PDB entry 9FW1 | X-ray diffraction, 2.18 A resolution | chain A

Chain A:
Protein: UMG-SP3 amidase
Source organism: uncultured bacterium
Sequence (439 residues; each row starts with the number of its first residue):
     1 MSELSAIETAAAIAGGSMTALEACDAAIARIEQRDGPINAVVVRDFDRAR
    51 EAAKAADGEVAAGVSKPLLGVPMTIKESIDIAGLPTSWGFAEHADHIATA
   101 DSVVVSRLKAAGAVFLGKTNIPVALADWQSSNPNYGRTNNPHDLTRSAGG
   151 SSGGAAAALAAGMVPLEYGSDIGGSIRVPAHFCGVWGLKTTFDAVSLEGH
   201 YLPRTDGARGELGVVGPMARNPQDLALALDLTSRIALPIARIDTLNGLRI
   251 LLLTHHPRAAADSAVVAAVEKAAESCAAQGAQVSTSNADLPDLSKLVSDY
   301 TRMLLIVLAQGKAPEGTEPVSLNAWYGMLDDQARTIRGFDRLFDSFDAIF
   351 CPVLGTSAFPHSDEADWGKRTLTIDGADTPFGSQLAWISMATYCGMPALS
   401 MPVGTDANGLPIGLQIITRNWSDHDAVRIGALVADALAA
Unresolved in the structure: 1
Glycans and other covalent adducts: phenylmethanesulfonic acid (PMS) linked to Ser-175
Small-molecule neighbours: phenylmethanesulfonic acid (PMS): Leu-125, Ala-126, Asp-127, Trp-128, Gly-150, Ser-151, Asp-171, Ile-172, Gly-173, Gly-174, Leu-304, Leu-308, Trp-367, Leu-385
From the paper describing this entry:
  - binding site for phenylmethanesulfonic acid: Trp-128, Ile-172, Gly-173, Ser-175, Leu-385
  - conformationally variable residues (loop rearrangement): Arg-209 (from molecular simulation)
  - mutagenesis - R204A, R204H, R204K, R209A: unchanged catalytic activity
  - mutagenesis - R204G, D206N, G207S, E211P: increased catalytic activity on CAMC
  - mutagenesis - R204G, D206N, G207S, R209A (3-fold), R209Q, E211P: increased catalytic activity on ENPC
  - mutagenesis - R209H, R209N, R209Q, E211D, E211N, E211Q: decreased catalytic activity
  - mutagenesis - G210A, G210C, G210S, G210T, E211A: increased catalytic activity
  - mutagenesis - R209D, R209E: decreased catalytic activity on CAMC
  - mutagenesis - R209D, R209E: decreased catalytic activity on ENPC

Summary:
Phenylmethanesulfonic acid is covalently linked to Ser-175. From the paper: a binding site for
phenylmethanesulfonic acid at Trp-128, Ile-172 and Gly-173 among others; R204G, D206N and G207S, among others,
increase catalytic activity on ENPC; 21 substitutions were tested in all.
Chain A is UMG-SP3 amidase (uncultured bacterium); the structure, UMG-SP3 amidase from uncultured bacterium in
complex with PMSF, was determined by X-ray diffraction together with 9FVF and 9FZ1 from the same study.
